Entry 2XNX (X-ray diffraction, 3.30 A resolution); this record covers chains D and F of the 14 polymer chains in the assembly.

# Chain D
Molecule: Fibrinogen alpha chain
Organism: Homo sapiens
Notes: fragment: fragment d, residues 130-216
UniProtKB: P02671 (FIBA_HUMAN); residues 111-197 here correspond to UniProt positions 130-216 (UniProt number = residue number + 19)
Amino-acid sequence (87 residues; row label = number of the first residue in the row):
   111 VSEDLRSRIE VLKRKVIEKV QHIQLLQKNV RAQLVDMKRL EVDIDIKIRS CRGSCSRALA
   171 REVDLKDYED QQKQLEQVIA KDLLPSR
Unresolved in the structure: 111-115, 192-197

# Chain F
Molecule: Fibrinogen gamma chain
Organism: Homo sapiens
Notes: fragment: fragment d, residues 114-432
UniProtKB: P02679 (FIBG_HUMAN); residues 88-406 here correspond to UniProt positions 114-432 (UniProt number = residue number + 26)
Amino-acid sequence (319 residues; row label = number of the first residue in the row):
    88 KMLEEIMKYE ASILTHDSSI RYLQEIYNSN NQKIVNLKEK VAQLEAQCQE PCKDTVQIHD
   148 ITGKDCQDIA NKGAKQSGLY FIKPLKANQQ FLVYCEIDGS GNGWTVFQKR LDGSVDFKKN
   208 WIQYKEGFGH LSPTGTTEFW LGNEKIHLIS TQSAIPYALR VELEDWNGRT STADYAMFKV
   268 GPEADKYRLT YAYFAGGDAG DAFDGFDFGD DPSDKFFTSH NGMQFSTWDN DNDKFEGNCA
   328 EQDGSGWWMN KCHAGHLNGV YYQGGTYSKA STPNGYDNGI IWATWKTRWY SMKKTTMKII
   388 PFNRLTIGEG QQHHLGGAK
Unresolved in the structure: 88-89, 394-406
Disulfides: Cys153-Cys182, Cys326-Cys339
UniProt features mapped onto this chain:
  - region: Thr374 to Glu396 (Gamma-chain polymerization, binding amino end of another fibrin alpha chain), Gly397 to Lys406 (Platelet aggregation and Staphylococcus clumping)
  - binding site (Ca(2+)): Asp318, Asp320, Phe322, Gly324
  - glycosylation: Asn308 (N-linked (GlcNAc...) asparagine)
  - cross-link: Gln398 (Isoglutamyl lysine isopeptide (Gln-Lys) (interchain with K-432)), Lys406 (Isoglutamyl lysine isopeptide (Lys-Gln) (interchain with Q-424))

# Chain D / chain F interface
Inter-chain disulfides: Cys161(D)-Cys135(F)
Contacting residue pairs (29; chain D residue first):
  Arg118(D) - Ile93(F)
  Lys125(D) - Ile100(F)
  Lys125(D) - Leu101(F)
  Val126(D) - Ile100(F)  hydrophobic
  Lys129(D) - Ile100(F)
  Lys129(D) - Asp104(F)  salt bridge
  Ile133(D) - Ile107(F)  hydrophobic
  Leu136(D) - Gln111(F)
  Asn139(D) - Tyr114(F)
  Gln143(D) - Tyr114(F)  hydrogen bond (side chain-backbone)
  Gln143(D) - Asn117(F)
  Gln143(D) - Asn118(F)  hydrogen bond
  Asp146(D) - Lys125(F)  salt bridge
  Met147(D) - Ile121(F)  hydrophobic
  Leu150(D) - Leu124(F)  hydrophobic
  Leu150(D) - Lys125(F)
  Ile154(D) - Val128(F)  hydrophobic
  Lys157(D) - Val128(F)
  Lys157(D) - Glu132(F)  salt bridge
  Ile158(D) - Leu131(F)  hydrophobic
  Ser160(D) - Cys135(F)
  Cys161(D) - Cys135(F)  disulfide
  Gly163(D) - Glu137(F)
  Gly163(D) - Cys139(F)
  Ser164(D) - Cys135(F)
  Ser164(D) - Gln136(F)
  Ser164(D) - Glu137(F)  hydrogen bond (side chain-backbone)
  Cys165(D) - Gln134(F)
  Cys165(D) - Cys135(F)  hydrophobic
Also at the interface, not in a pair above, chain D (24 interface residues in all): Leu122, His132, Leu135, Val140, Asp153
Also at the interface, not in a pair above, chain F (24 interface residues in all): Tyr96, Glu97, Leu110, Pro138

# Overview
The chain D/chain F interface involves 24 residues from each chain; the contacts include 1 disulfide bond, 3
hydrogen bonds and 3 salt bridges. Polar contacts include Lys129(D)-Asp104(F), Asp146(D)-Lys125(F) and
Lys157(D)-Glu132(F). Curated annotation (UniProt) lists 4 Ca2+-binding residues on chain F.
Chain D is Fibrinogen alpha chain and chain F is Fibrinogen gamma chain, both from Homo sapiens; the
structure, BC1 fragment of streptococcal M1 protein in complex with human fibrinogen, was determined by X-ray
diffraction together with 2XNY from the same study.
